Entry 2QKN (X-ray diffraction, 2.15 A resolution); this record covers chain A.

Chain A:
Protein: Cytokinin dehydrogenase 1
From: Zea mays
Notes: EC 1.5.99.12
UniProt: Q9T0N8 (CKX1_MAIZE); residue numbers follow UniProt; this construct covers 19-534
Chain sequence (516 residues; row label = number of the first residue in the row):
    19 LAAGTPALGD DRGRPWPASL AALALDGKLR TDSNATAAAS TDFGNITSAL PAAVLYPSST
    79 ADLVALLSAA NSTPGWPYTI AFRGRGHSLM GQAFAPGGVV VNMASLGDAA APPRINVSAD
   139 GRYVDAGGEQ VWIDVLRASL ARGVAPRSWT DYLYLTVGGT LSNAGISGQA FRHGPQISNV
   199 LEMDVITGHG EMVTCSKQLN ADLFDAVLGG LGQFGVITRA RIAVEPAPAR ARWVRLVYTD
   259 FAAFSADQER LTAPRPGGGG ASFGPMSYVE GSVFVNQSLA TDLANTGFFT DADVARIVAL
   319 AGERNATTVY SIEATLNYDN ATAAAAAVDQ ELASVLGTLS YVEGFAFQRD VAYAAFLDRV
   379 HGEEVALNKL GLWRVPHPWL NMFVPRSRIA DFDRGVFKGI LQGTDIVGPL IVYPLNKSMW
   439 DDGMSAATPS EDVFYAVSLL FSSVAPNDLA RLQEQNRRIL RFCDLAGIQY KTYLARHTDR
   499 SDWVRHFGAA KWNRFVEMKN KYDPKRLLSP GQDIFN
Unresolved in the structure: 19-32, 274-279
Construct notes: variant A79 (Gly in Q9T0N8), T168 (Asn in Q9T0N8), L254 (Phe in Q9T0N8)
Covalently attached groups: N-acetylglucosamine (NAG) linked to N63, N134, N294, N323, N338; flavin-adenine dinucleotide (FAD) linked to H105
Ligand contacts:
  - 1-(2-chloropyridin-4-yl)-3-phenylurea (245): D169, I184, V378, E381, W391, W397, N399, I429, S456, L458, Y491, L492
  - FAD (flavin-adenine dinucleotide): F61, A99, F100, R101, G102, R103, G104, S106, Q110, A111, M121, G146, T168, D169, Y170, L173, T174, G176, G177, T178, S180, N181, G183, I184, L229, G230, G233, V234, I235, W391, W397, Y491, L492, S527, Q530
UniProt features mapped onto this chain:
  - binding site (FAD): F100, G102, R103, G104, S106, Q110, D169, T174, S180, I184, I235, Y491, S527, Q530
  - binding site (N(6)-dimethylallyladenine): D169, E381
  - binding site (trans-zeatin): D169, E381, S456
  - modified residue: H105 (Pros-8alpha-FAD histidine)
  - glycosylation (N-linked (GlcNAc...) asparagine): N52, N63, N89, N134, N294, N323, N338, N434

Overview:
Bound to chain A: 1-(2-chloropyridin-4-yl)-3-phenylurea. Covalently linked N-acetylglucosamine: at N63, N134,
N294, N323 and N338. Flavin-adenine dinucleotide is covalently linked to H105. UniProt lists 14 FAD-binding
residues, N(6)-dimethylallyladenine-binding residues D169 and E381 and 3 trans-zeatin-binding residues.
Chain A is Cytokinin dehydrogenase 1 (Zea mays); the structure, Crystal structure of Maize cytokinin
oxidase/dehydrogenase complexed with phenylurea inhibitor CPPU, was determined by X-ray diffraction, deposited
together with 3KJM and 2QPM.
